Entry 8CO0 (X-ray diffraction, 2.30 A resolution); this record covers chains A and C.

Chain A (and C):
Molecule: Carbonic anhydrase 9
Organism: Homo sapiens
Notes: EC 4.2.1.1; chain C of this document is another copy of the same molecule, construct and numbering; everything in this record applies to it too
UniProtKB: Q16790 (CAH9_HUMAN); residues 5-259 here correspond to UniProt positions 137-391 (UniProt number = residue number + 132)
Sequence (257 residues; each row starts with the number of its first residue):
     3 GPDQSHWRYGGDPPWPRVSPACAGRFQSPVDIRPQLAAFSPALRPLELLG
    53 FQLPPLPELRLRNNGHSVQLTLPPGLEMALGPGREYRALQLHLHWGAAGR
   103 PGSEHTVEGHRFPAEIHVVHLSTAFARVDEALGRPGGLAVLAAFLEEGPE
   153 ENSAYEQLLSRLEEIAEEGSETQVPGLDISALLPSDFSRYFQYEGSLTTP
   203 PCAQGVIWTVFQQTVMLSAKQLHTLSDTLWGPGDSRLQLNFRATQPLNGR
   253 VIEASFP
Disordered / not traced: 3-8
Construct notes: expression tag (3-4); engineered mutation Ser42 (Cys174 in Q16790), Gln214 (Asn346 in Q16790)
UniProt features mapped onto this chain:
  - active site: His68 (Proton donor/acceptor)
  - binding site (Zn(2+)): His94, His96, His119
  - binding site (substrate): Thr200, Thr201
Disulfides: Cys24-Cys204
Metal / ion sites: Zn2+: His94, His96, His119 (together with sulfonamide)
Ligand contacts: sulfonamide (V8O; 5-(5-methyl-6-quinolin-5-yl-pyridin-3-yl)thiophene-2-sulfonamide): Leu91, Gln92, His94, His96, Glu106, His119, Val121, Val130, Leu134, Leu140, Val142, Leu199, Thr200, Thr201, Pro203, Trp210

Interface between chain A and chain C:
Residue-residue contacts - 31 pairs, chain A then chain C:
  Phe28(A) with Pro84(C), hydrophobic; Gly85(C)
  Phe41(A) with Phe41(C); Pro43(C)
  Ser42(A) with Ser42(C); Glu255(C), hydrogen bond
  Pro43(A) with Ala40(C), hydrophobic; Phe41(C)
  Ala44(A) with Ala40(C); Val253(C), hydrophobic; Glu255(C)
  Pro84(A) with Gly251(C)
  Gly85(A) with Phe28(C); Glu196(C)
  Ala126(A) with Gly135(C); Arg136(C), hydrogen bond (backbone-side chain); Pro137(C)
  Phe127(A) with Arg136(C)
  Glu132(A) with Arg136(C), salt bridge
  Gly135(A) with Ala126(C)
  Arg136(A) with Ala126(C), hydrogen bond (side chain-backbone); Phe127(C); Glu132(C), salt bridge
  Pro137(A) with Ser124(C); Ala126(C); Phe127(C); Pro137(C)
  Glu196(A) with Arg86(C)
  Val253(A) with Ala44(C), hydrophobic
  Glu255(A) with Ser42(C), hydrogen bond; Ala44(C)
Interface residues without a listed pair, chain A (20 interface residues in all): Ala40, Ser124, Gly251, Arg252
Interface residues without a listed pair, chain C (23 interface residues in all): Gly138, Asn250, Arg252

In short:
20 residues of chain A face 23 of chain C across their interface; the contacts include 4 hydrogen bonds and 2
salt bridges. Among the polar pairs are Glu132(A)-Arg136(C), Ser42(A)-Glu255(C) and Ala126(A)-Arg136(C).
Ligands of chain A: sulfonamide.
Chain A and chain C are both Carbonic anhydrase 9 (Homo sapiens); the structure, Three dimensional structure
of human carbonic anhydrase IX in complex with sulfonamide, was determined by X-ray diffraction together with
8CO3 from the same study.
